9LZL - chains H and K of the 12 polymer chains in the assembly; structure by electron microscopy, 3.10 A resolution.

# Chain H
Protein: Capsid protein alpha
From: Flock house virus
Notes: EC 3.4.23.44
UniProt: P12870 (CAPSD_FHV); residues 1-363 here = UniProt positions 1-363
Chain sequence (363 residues; numbered 1 to 363; the number before each row is that of its first residue):
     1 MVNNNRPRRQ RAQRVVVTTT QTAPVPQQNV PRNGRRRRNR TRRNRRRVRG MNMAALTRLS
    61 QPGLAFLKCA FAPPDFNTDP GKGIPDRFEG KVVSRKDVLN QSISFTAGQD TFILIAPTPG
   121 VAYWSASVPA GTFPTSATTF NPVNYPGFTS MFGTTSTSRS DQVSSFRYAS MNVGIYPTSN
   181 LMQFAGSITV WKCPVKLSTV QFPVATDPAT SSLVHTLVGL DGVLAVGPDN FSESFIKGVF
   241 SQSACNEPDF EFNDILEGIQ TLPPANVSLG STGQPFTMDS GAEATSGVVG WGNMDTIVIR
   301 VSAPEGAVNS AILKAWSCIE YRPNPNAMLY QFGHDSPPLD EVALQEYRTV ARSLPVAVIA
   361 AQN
Not modelled in the structure: 1-57
Disulfide bonds: Cys69-Cys318
Curated features (UniProtKB/Swiss-Prot):
  - active site: Asp75
  - binding site (Ca(2+)): Asp161, Asp221, Asp249, Glu251, Gly273
  - site: Asn363 (Cleavage)

# Chain K
Protein: Capsid protein alpha
From: Flock house virus
Notes: EC 3.4.23.44
UniProt: P12870 (CAPSD_FHV); residue numbers follow UniProt; this construct covers 364-407
Chain sequence (44 residues; each row starts with the number of its first residue):
   364 ASMWERVKSI IKSSLAAASN IPGPIGVAAS GISGLSALFE GFGF
Not modelled in the structure: 364, 376-407
Curated features (UniProtKB/Swiss-Prot):
  - site (Interaction with viral RNA genome): Phe402, Phe405, Phe407

# How chain H and chain K interact
Pairs across the interface (10; chain H residue first):
  Lys68(H) with Trp367(K)
  Asp75(H) with Ser365(K)
  Phe240(H) with Met366(K), hydrophobic
  Gln242(H) with Met366(K)
  Glu346(H) with Ile374(K)
  Val350(H) with Ile373(K), hydrophobic
  Ser353(H) with Ile373(K)
  Leu354(H) with Arg369(K)
  Gln362(H) with Arg369(K), hydrogen bond
  Asn363(H) with Met366(K)
Interface residues without a listed pair, chain H (15 interface residues in all): Leu64, Ala72, Phe76, Thr349, Val358
Interface residues without a listed pair, chain K (7 interface residues in all): Val370

# In short
15 residues of chain H face 7 of chain K across their interface; the contacts include 1 hydrogen bond. Its one
hydrogen-bonded contact is Gln362(H)-Arg369(K). UniProt lists active-site residue Asp75(H) and 5 Ca2+-binding
residues on chain H.
Here chain H is Capsid protein alpha and chain K is Capsid protein alpha, both from Flock house virus. Entry
9LZL (Flat-contact of Flock House Virus early disassembly intermediate) was determined by electron microscopy,
deposited together with 9LZW.
